PDB entry 8AB9 | electron microscopy, 3.30 A resolution | chains P and S of the 20 polymer chains in the assembly

[Chain P]
Protein: Cytochrome b-c1 complex subunit Rieske, mitochondrial
Organism: Yarrowia lipolytica
Notes: EC 7.1.1.8
Reference sequence: Q6CI02 (Q6CI02_YARLI); residue numbers follow UniProt; this construct covers 1-225
Amino-acid sequence (225 residues; numbered 1 to 225; the number before each row is that of its first residue):
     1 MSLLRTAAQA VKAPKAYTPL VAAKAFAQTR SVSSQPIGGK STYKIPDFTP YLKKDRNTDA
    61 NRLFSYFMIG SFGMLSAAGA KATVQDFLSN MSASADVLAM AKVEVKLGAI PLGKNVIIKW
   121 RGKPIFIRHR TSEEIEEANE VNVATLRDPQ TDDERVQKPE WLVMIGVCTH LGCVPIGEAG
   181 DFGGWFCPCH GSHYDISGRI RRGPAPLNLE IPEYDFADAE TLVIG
Not modelled in the structure: 1-38, 225
Cystine bridges: Cys-173/Cys-189
Bound ions: 2Fe-2S cluster Fe: Cys-168, His-170, Cys-187, His-190
Residues lining bound ligands:
  - 2Fe-2S cluster (FES): Cys-168, His-170, Leu-171, Gly-172, Cys-173, Cys-187, Cys-189, His-190, Gly-191, Ser-192, Pro-204
  - 1,2-diacyl-sn-glycero-3-phosphocholine (PC1): Tyr-66, Ile-69, Gly-73, Ser-76, Ala-77, Ala-80
  - phosphatidylethanolamine (PTY), molecule 1: Ile-69, Phe-72, Gly-73, Ser-76
  - phosphatidylethanolamine (PTY), molecule 2: Ser-76, Gly-79, Ala-80, Lys-81, Ala-82, Thr-83, Val-84, Gln-85, Asp-86, Phe-87

[Chain S]
Protein: Cytochrome b-c1 complex subunit 8
Organism: Yarrowia lipolytica
Reference sequence: Q6C387 (Q6C387_YARLI); residues 3-95 here correspond to UniProt positions 1-93 (UniProt number = residue number - 2)
Amino-acid sequence (93 residues; each row starts with the number of its first residue):
     3 MGGNGHYMGW WGHMGSPPQK GIAGYTISPF AARPFAGVVH AAIFNTFRRT KNQALFVILP
    63 VSFFYYVWTQ ASEKNEWLYT KAGRHELAKA LAE
Not modelled in the structure: 3-8, 94-95
Residues lining bound ligands: 1,2-diacyl-sn-glycero-3-phosphocholine (PC1): Gln-55, Phe-58, Val-59, Val-63

[How chain P and chain S interact]
Residue-residue contacts (25):
  Thr-42(P) / Ala-25(S)
  Thr-42(P) / Tyr-27(S)  hydrogen bond (backbone-side chain)
  Ile-45(P) / Tyr-27(S)  hydrophobic
  Pro-46(P) / Tyr-27(S)
  Phe-48(P) / Tyr-27(S)  hydrophobic
  Phe-48(P) / Thr-28(S)
  Phe-48(P) / Ile-29(S)  hydrophobic
  Thr-49(P) / Arg-35(S)
  Pro-50(P) / Arg-35(S)  hydrogen bond (backbone-side chain)
  Pro-50(P) / Ala-38(S)
  Tyr-51(P) / Ala-33(S)
  Tyr-51(P) / Ala-34(S)
  Tyr-51(P) / Arg-35(S)  hydrogen bond (backbone-backbone)
  Leu-52(P) / Ile-29(S)  hydrophobic
  Leu-52(P) / Ala-33(S)
  Leu-52(P) / Arg-35(S)  hydrogen bond (backbone-side chain)
  Lys-53(P) / Phe-32(S)
  Lys-53(P) / Ala-33(S)  hydrogen bond (backbone-backbone)
  Lys-53(P) / Ala-34(S)
  Lys-53(P) / Arg-35(S)
  Arg-56(P) / Ala-33(S)
  Asn-61(P) / Phe-32(S)  hydrogen bond (side chain-backbone)
  Arg-62(P) / Phe-32(S)
  Ser-65(P) / Phe-32(S)
  Tyr-66(P) / Phe-32(S)
Interface residues without a listed pair, chain P (15 interface residues in all): Tyr-43

[Overview]
Chain P and chain S form an interface of 15 and 9 residues respectively; the contacts include 6 hydrogen
bonds. Polar contacts include Thr-42(P)/Tyr-27(S), Pro-50(P)/Arg-35(S) and Leu-52(P)/Arg-35(S). Bound to chain
P: 2Fe-2S cluster, phosphatidylethanolamine and 1,2-diacyl-sn-glycero-3-phosphocholine. Bound to chain S:
1,2-diacyl-sn-glycero-3-phosphocholine.
Here chain P is Cytochrome b-c1 complex subunit Rieske, mitochondrial and chain S is Cytochrome b-c1 complex
subunit 8, both from Yarrowia lipolytica. Entry 8AB9 (Complex III2 from Yarrowia lipolytica,
ascorbate-reduced, b-position) was determined by electron microscopy, deposited together with 8AB6, 8AB7,
8AB8, 8ABA, 8ABB, 8ABE and 11 further entries.
